7NYW - chains B and M of the 14 polymer chains in the assembly; structure by electron microscopy, 3.10 A resolution.

== Chain B ==
Molecule: Chromosome partition protein MukB
From: Photorhabdus thracensis
UniProtKB: A0A0F7LRY2 (A0A0F7LRY2_9GAMM); numbering as in UniProt (aligned over 1-1482)
Amino-acid sequence (1482 residues; each row starts with the number of its first residue):
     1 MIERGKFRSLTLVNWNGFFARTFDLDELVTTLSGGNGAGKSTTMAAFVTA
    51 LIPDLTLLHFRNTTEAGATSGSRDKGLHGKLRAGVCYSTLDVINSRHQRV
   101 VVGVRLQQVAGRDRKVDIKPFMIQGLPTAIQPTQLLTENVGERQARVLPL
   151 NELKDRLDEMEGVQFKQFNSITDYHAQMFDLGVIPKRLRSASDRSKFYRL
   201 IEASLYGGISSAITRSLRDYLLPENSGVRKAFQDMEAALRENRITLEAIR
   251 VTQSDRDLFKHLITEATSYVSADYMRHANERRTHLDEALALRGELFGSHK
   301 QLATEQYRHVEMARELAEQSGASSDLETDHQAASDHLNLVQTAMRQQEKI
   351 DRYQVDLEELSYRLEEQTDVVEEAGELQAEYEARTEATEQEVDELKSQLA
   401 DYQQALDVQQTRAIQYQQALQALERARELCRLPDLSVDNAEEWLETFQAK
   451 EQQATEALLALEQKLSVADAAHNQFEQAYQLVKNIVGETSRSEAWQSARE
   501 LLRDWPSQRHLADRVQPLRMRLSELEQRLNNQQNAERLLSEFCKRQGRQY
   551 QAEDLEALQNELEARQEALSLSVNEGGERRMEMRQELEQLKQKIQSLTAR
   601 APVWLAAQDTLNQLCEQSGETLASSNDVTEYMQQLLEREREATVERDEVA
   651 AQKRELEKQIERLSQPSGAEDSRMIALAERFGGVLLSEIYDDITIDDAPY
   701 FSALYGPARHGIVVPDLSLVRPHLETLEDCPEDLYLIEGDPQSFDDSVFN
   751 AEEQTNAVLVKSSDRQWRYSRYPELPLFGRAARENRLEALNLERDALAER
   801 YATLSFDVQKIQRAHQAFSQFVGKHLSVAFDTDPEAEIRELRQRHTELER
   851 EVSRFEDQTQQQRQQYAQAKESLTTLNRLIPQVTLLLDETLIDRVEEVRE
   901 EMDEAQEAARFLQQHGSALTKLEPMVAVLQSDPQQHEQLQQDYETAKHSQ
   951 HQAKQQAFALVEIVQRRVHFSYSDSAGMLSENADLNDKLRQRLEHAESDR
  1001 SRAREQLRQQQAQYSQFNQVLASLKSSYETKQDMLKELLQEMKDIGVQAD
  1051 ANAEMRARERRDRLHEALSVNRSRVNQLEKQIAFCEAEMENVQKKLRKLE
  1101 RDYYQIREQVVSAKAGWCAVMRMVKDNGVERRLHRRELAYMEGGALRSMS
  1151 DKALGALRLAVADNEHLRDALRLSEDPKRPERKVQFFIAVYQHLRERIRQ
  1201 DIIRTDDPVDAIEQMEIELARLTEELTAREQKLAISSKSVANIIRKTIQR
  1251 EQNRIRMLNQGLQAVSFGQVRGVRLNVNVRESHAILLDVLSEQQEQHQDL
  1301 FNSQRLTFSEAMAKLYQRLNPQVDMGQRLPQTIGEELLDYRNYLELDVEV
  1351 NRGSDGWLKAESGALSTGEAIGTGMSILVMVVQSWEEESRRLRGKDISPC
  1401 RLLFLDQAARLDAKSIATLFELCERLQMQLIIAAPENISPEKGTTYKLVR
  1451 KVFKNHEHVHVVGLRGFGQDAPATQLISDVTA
Not modelled in the structure: 1, 307-567, 664-786, 864-1088, 1469-1482
Construct notes: engineered mutation Gln1407 (Glu in A0A0F7LRY2)
Metal / ion sites: Mg2+: Ser41 (together with ATP)
Residues lining bound ligands:
  - ATP (adenosine-5'-triphosphate), molecule 1: Asn16, Gly35, Asn36, Gly37, Ala38, Gly39, Lys40, Ser41, Thr42, Gly76, Gly79, Lys80, Gln1407, Arg1450
  - ATP, molecule 2: Gln1269, Arg1352, Gly1363, Ala1364, Leu1365, Ser1366, Thr1367, Gly1368, Glu1369
Reported in the primary citation:
  - binding site for DNA 80 b: Gln1327, Arg1328
  - binding site for matS2 DNA 80 b, oligo FBA769: Lys1178
  - binding site for DNA 80 b (chain M): Arg1328
  - binding site for 4'-phosphopantetheine: Arg839
  - mutagenesis - E1407Q: decreased catalytic activity (citing earlier work)
  - mutagenesis - S1366R, D1406A: abolished growth

== Chain M ==
Molecule: DNA 80 b
Sequence (30 nucleotides; row label = number of the first residue in the row):
     1 ATATATATATATATATATATATATATATAT

== Interface between chain B and chain M ==
Contacting residue pairs (17; chain B residue first):
  Asp54(B) with DT22(M), phosphate contact; DA23(M), sugar contact
  Leu55(B) with DT22(M), phosphate contact; DA23(M), hydrogen bond to the phosphate
  Thr56(B) with DT22(M), hydrogen bond to the sugar
  Lys115(B) with DT22(M), phosphate contact
  Ser170(B) with DT24(M), phosphate contact
  Ile171(B) with DA23(M), sugar contact; DT24(M), hydrogen bond to the phosphate
  Thr172(B) with DT24(M), hydrogen bond to the phosphate
  Arg194(B) with DA23(M), phosphate contact; DT24(M), salt bridge to the phosphate
  Gln1327(B) with DT14(M), base contact
  Arg1328(B) with DA15(M), phosphate contact; DT16(M), phosphate contact
  Leu1329(B) with DT16(M), hydrogen bond to the phosphate
  Thr1332(B) with DT16(M), hydrogen bond to the phosphate
Also at the interface, not in a pair above, chain B (13 interface residues in all): Pro53
Also at the interface, not in a pair above, chain M (8 interface residues in all): DA17, DA25

== Overview ==
13 residues of chain B face 8 of chain M across their interface; the contacts include 6 hydrogen bonds and 1
salt bridge. Among the polar pairs are Thr56(B)-DT22(M), Leu55(B)-DA23(M) and Ile171(B)-DT24(M). From the
paper: a binding site for DNA 80 b at Gln1327(B) and Arg1328(B); S1366R and D1406A of chain B abolish growth.
Chain B is Chromosome partition protein MukB (Photorhabdus thracensis) and chain M is DNA 80 b; the structure,
Cryo-EM structure of the MukBEF-MatP-DNA head module, was determined by electron microscopy, deposited
together with 7NYX, 7NYY, 7NYZ, 7NZ0, 7NZ2, 7NZ3 and 7NZ4.
